Entry 9GJW (electron microscopy, 3.30 A resolution); this record covers chains A and D of the 15 polymer chains in the assembly.

# Chain A
Protein: Origin recognition complex subunit 1
Source organism: Saccharomyces cerevisiae
UniProt: P54784 (ORC1_YEAST); residues 1-914 here = UniProt positions 1-914
Amino-acid sequence (949 residues; each row starts with the number of its first residue; numbers below 1 keep their minus sign (Met-34 is residue -34)):
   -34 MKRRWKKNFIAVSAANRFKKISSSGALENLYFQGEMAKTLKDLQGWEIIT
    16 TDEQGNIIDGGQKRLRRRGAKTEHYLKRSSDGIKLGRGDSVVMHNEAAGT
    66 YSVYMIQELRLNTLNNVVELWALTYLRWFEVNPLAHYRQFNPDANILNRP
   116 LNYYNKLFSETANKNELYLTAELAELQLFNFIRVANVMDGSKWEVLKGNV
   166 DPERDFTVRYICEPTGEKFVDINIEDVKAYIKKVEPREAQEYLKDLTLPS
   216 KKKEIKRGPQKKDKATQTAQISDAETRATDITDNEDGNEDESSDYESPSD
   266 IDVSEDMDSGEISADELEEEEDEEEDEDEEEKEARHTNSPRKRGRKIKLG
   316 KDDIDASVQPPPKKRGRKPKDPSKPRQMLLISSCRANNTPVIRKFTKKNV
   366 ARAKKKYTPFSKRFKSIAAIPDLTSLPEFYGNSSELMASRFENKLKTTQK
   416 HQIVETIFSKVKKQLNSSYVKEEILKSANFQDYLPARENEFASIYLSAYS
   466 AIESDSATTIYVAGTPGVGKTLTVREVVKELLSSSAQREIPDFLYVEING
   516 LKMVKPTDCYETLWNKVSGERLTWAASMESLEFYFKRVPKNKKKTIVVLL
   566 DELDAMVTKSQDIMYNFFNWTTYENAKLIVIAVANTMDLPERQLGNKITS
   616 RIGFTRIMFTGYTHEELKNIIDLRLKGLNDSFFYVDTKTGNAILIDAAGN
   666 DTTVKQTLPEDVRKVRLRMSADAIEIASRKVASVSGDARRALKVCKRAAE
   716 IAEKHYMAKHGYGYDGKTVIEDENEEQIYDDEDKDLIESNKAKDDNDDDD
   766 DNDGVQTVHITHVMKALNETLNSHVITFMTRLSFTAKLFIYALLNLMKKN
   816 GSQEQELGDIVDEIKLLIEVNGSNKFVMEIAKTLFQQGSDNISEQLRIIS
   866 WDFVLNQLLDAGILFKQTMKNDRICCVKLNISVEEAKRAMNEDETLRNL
Disordered / not traced: -34 to 415, 430-449, 661-676, 728-768, 909-914
Construct notes: initiating methionine (-34); expression tag (-33 to 0)
Ligand contacts: ATP (adenosine-5'-triphosphate): Pro450, Ala451, Thr480, Pro481, Gly482, Val483, Gly484, Lys485, Thr486, Leu487, Glu567, Tyr627, Ile635, Arg639, Ala703, Arg704

# Chain D
Protein: Origin recognition complex subunit 4
Source organism: Saccharomyces cerevisiae
UniProt: P54791 (ORC4_YEAST); residue numbers follow UniProt; this construct covers 1-529
Amino-acid sequence (529 residues; each row starts with the number of its first residue):
     1 MTISEARLSPQVNLLPIKRHSNEEVEETAAILKKRTIDNEKCKDSDPGFG
    51 SLQRRLLQQLYGTLPTDEKIIFTYLQDCQQEIDRIIKQSIIQKESHSVIL
   101 VGPRQSYKTYLLDYELSLLQQSYKEQFITIRLNGFIHSEQTAINGIATQL
   151 EQQLQKIHGSEEKIDDTSLETISSGSLTEVFEKILLLLDSTTKTRNEDSG
   201 EVDRESITKITVVFIFDEIDTFAGPVRQTLLYNLFDMVEHSRVPVCIFGC
   251 TTKLNILEYLEKRVKSRFSQRVIYMPQIQNLDDMVDAVRNLLTVRSEISP
   301 WVSQWNETLEKELSDPRSNLNRHIRMNFETFRSLPTLKNSIIPLVATSKN
   351 FGSLCTAIKSCSFLDIYNKNQLSNNLTGRLQSLSDLELAILISAARVALR
   401 AKDGSFNFNLAYAEYEKMIKAINSRIPTVAPTTNVGTGQSTFSIDNTIKL
   451 WLKKDVKNVWENLVQLDFFTEKSAVGLRDNATAAFYASNYQFQGTMIPFD
   501 LRSYQMQIILQELRRIIPKSNMYYSWTQL
Disordered / not traced: 1-46, 160-176, 193-209, 432-447
Ligand contacts:
  - ATP (adenosine-5'-triphosphate), molecule 1: Tyr61, Gly62, Thr63, Gly102, Pro103, Arg104, Gln105, Ser106, Tyr107, Lys108, Thr109, Tyr110, Asp113, Glu218, Cys250, Thr252, Pro335, Lys338
  - ATP, molecule 2: His240, Ser266, Arg267

# Chain A / chain D interface
Residue-residue contacts - 92 pairs, chain A then chain D:
  Lys427(A) - Gln88(D)
  Lys427(A) - Glu94(D)  salt bridge
  Asn514(A) - Tyr232(D)  hydrogen bond
  Leu516(A) - Thr229(D)
  Leu516(A) - Tyr232(D)  hydrophobic
  Leu516(A) - Asn233(D)  hydrogen bond (backbone-side chain)
  Lys517(A) - Leu177(D)  hydrogen bond (backbone-backbone)
  Lys517(A) - Thr178(D)  hydrogen bond (backbone-backbone)
  Lys517(A) - Asn233(D)  hydrogen bond
  Lys517(A) - Asp236(D)  salt bridge
  Met518(A) - Thr178(D)
  Val519(A) - Leu177(D)
  Lys531(A) - Glu179(D)  salt bridge
  Glu567(A) - Tyr232(D)  hydrogen bond
  Glu567(A) - Arg263(D)  salt bridge
  Asp569(A) - Arg263(D)  salt bridge
  Ala570(A) - Arg227(D)
  Val572(A) - Arg227(D)  hydrogen bond (backbone-side chain)
  Asn600(A) - Arg263(D)
  Asp702(A) - Ser266(D)  hydrogen bond
  Arg704(A) - Ser266(D)  hydrogen bond
  Arg704(A) - Arg267(D)
  Arg705(A) - Gln270(D)  hydrogen bond
  Lys708(A) - Ser266(D)  hydrogen bond (side chain-backbone)
  Lys708(A) - Arg267(D)  hydrogen bond (side chain-backbone)
  Lys708(A) - Phe268(D)  hydrogen bond (side chain-backbone)
  Lys708(A) - Ser269(D)
  Lys711(A) - Glu239(D)  salt bridge
  Arg712(A) - Arg271(D)
  Glu715(A) - Arg84(D)  salt bridge
  Glu715(A) - Gln88(D)  hydrogen bond
  Glu718(A) - Arg84(D)
  Lys719(A) - Glu81(D)  salt bridge
  Met722(A) - Arg84(D)  hydrogen bond
  His789(A) - Tyr274(D)
  His789(A) - Gln277(D)  hydrogen bond
  Phe793(A) - Leu254(D)  hydrophobic
  Phe793(A) - Gln277(D)
  Arg796(A) - Gln277(D)
  Arg796(A) - Gln279(D)  hydrogen bond
  Arg796(A) - Arg332(D)  hydrogen bond (backbone-side chain)
  Leu797(A) - Arg332(D)  hydrogen bond (backbone-side chain)
  Ser798(A) - Glu329(D)
  Ser798(A) - Thr330(D)  hydrogen bond (side chain-backbone)
  Ser798(A) - Phe331(D)
  Ser798(A) - Arg332(D)
  Phe799(A) - Glu329(D)  hydrogen bond (backbone-backbone)
  Thr800(A) - Glu329(D)
  Thr800(A) - Thr330(D)  hydrogen bond (side chain-backbone)
  Asp827(A) - Arg515(D)  salt bridge
  Ile845(A) - Glu329(D)
  Thr848(A) - Glu329(D)
  Gln852(A) - Met326(D)
  Gln852(A) - Asn368(D)  hydrogen bond
  Ser854(A) - Asp365(D)  hydrogen bond
  Ile857(A) - Lys369(D)
  Ile857(A) - Leu372(D)  hydrophobic
  Glu859(A) - Thr377(D)  hydrogen bond (backbone-side chain)
  Gln860(A) - Asn375(D)
  Leu861(A) - Leu376(D)  hydrophobic
  Leu861(A) - Glu512(D)
  Leu861(A) - Ile516(D)  hydrophobic
  Arg862(A) - Glu512(D)  salt bridge
  Ile864(A) - Thr330(D)
  Ser865(A) - Thr330(D)
  Ser865(A) - Phe331(D)
  Phe868(A) - Phe331(D)  hydrophobic
  Phe868(A) - Ser333(D)
  Phe868(A) - Thr336(D)
  Leu874(A) - Lys253(D)  hydrogen bond (backbone-side chain)
  Asp875(A) - Thr252(D)  hydrogen bond (backbone-side chain)
  Asp875(A) - Lys253(D)
  Ala876(A) - Thr252(D)
  Ala876(A) - Lys253(D)
  Ala876(A) - Leu254(D)  hydrogen bond (backbone-backbone)
  Thr883(A) - Val475(D)
  Thr883(A) - Asp479(D)  hydrogen bond
  Met884(A) - Ala474(D)
  Lys885(A) - Asp467(D)  salt bridge
  Lys885(A) - Thr470(D)
  Lys885(A) - Ala474(D)  hydrogen bond (backbone-backbone)
  Lys885(A) - Val475(D)
  Lys885(A) - Gly476(D)
  Lys885(A) - Gln507(D)
  Asn886(A) - Thr470(D)
  Asn886(A) - Met506(D)
  Asn886(A) - Gln507(D)
  Asp887(A) - Gln507(D)  hydrogen bond (backbone-side chain)
  Arg888(A) - Gln507(D)
  Arg888(A) - Ile509(D)
  Arg888(A) - Glu512(D)  salt bridge
  Ile889(A) - Gln505(D)
Other interface residues (no listed pair), chain A (63 interface residues in all): His416, Ile418, Val419, Pro481, Ala599, Val790, Ser858, Val869, Gln872, Gly877, Ile878
Other interface residues (no listed pair), chain D (68 interface residues in all): Ile91, Gln92, Pro103, Arg104, Tyr123, Gln140, Lys262, Ile278, Phe328, Gln381, Glu471, Lys472, Ser473, Leu477, Ile508

# Overview
Chain A and chain D form an interface of 63 and 68 residues respectively; the contacts include 31 hydrogen
bonds and 12 salt bridges. Among the polar pairs are Lys427(A)-Glu94(D), Lys517(A)-Asp236(D) and
Lys531(A)-Glu179(D). One ATP molecule is bound between chain A and chain D.
Here chain A is Origin recognition complex subunit 1 and chain D is Origin recognition complex subunit 4, both
from Saccharomyces cerevisiae. Entry 9GJW (OCCM maturation intermediate stalled with an Arginine Finger
mutation in Mcm2) was determined by electron microscopy, deposited together with 9GJP and 9GM5.
